5FKN - chains A and B; structure by X-ray diffraction, 1.80 A resolution.

[Chain A (and B)]
Molecule: Tetracycline repressor, class D, T103A mutant
From: Escherichia coli
Notes: chain B of this document is another copy of the same molecule, construct and numbering; everything in this record applies to it too
UniProtKB: C6G9U5 (C6G9U5_ECOLX); numbering as in UniProt (aligned over 3-208)
Amino-acid sequence (207 residues; row label = number of the first residue in the row):
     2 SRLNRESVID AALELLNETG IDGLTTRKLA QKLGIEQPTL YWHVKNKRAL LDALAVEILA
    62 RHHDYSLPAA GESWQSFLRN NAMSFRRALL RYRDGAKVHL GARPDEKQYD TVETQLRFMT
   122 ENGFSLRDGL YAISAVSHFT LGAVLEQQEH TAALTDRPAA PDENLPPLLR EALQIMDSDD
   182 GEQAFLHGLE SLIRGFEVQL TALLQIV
Unresolved in the structure: 153-164 (chain B: 161-164)
Differences from the reference sequence: expression tag (2); engineered mutation Ala103 (Thr in C6G9U5)
Ion coordination: Mg2+: His100 (together with 5a,6-anhydrotetracycline)
Small-molecule neighbours:
  - 5a,6-anhydrotetracycline (TDC), molecule 1: Leu60, His64, Ser67, Asn82, Phe86, His100, Arg104, Pro105, Gln109, Thr112, Val113, Gln116, Leu117, Leu131, Ile134, Ser138
  - 5a,6-anhydrotetracycline (TDC), molecule 2: Glu147, Leu170, Leu174

[Chain A / chain B interface]
Pairs across the interface (91):
  Arg49(A) - Asp157(B)
  Arg49(A) - Arg158(B)
  Asp53(A) - Arg158(B)  salt bridge
  Lys98(A) - Leu101(B)
  Leu101(A) - Glu147(B)
  Leu101(A) - Glu150(B)
  Gly102(A) - Ala154(B)
  Gly102(A) - Arg158(B)
  Ala103(A) - Arg158(B)
  Arg104(A) - His151(B)  hydrogen bond
  Arg104(A) - Leu174(B)
  Arg104(A) - Met177(B)
  Arg104(A) - Asp178(B)  salt bridge
  Tyr110(A) - Asn165(B)
  Tyr110(A) - Leu166(B)
  Tyr110(A) - Pro167(B)
  Tyr110(A) - Leu170(B)  hydrophobic
  Val113(A) - Leu170(B)  hydrophobic
  Glu114(A) - Pro167(B)
  Glu114(A) - Pro168(B)
  Glu114(A) - Leu169(B)  hydrogen bond (side chain-backbone)
  Glu114(A) - Leu170(B)  hydrogen bond (side chain-backbone)
  Leu117(A) - Leu169(B)
  Leu117(A) - Leu170(B)
  Arg118(A) - Leu169(B)
  Leu127(A) - Leu169(B)  hydrophobic
  Leu127(A) - Glu172(B)
  Leu127(A) - Ile176(B)  hydrophobic
  Arg128(A) - Ile176(B)
  Arg128(A) - Gln184(B)  hydrogen bond
  Asp129(A) - His188(B)  salt bridge
  Leu131(A) - Ala173(B)
  Leu131(A) - Ile176(B)  hydrophobic
  Tyr132(A) - Gln184(B)  hydrogen bond
  Tyr132(A) - Ala185(B)  hydrophobic
  Tyr132(A) - His188(B)
  Ala136(A) - Phe140(B)  hydrophobic
  His139(A) - His139(B)
  His139(A) - Gly143(B)
  His139(A) - Ala144(B)
  His139(A) - Glu147(B)  salt bridge
  Phe140(A) - Ala136(B)  hydrophobic
  Phe140(A) - His139(B)
  Phe140(A) - Phe140(B)  hydrophobic
  Leu142(A) - Glu147(B)
  Gly143(A) - His139(B)
  Ala144(A) - His139(B)
  Leu146(A) - Leu101(B)
  Leu146(A) - Leu146(B)  hydrophobic
  Glu147(A) - Leu101(B)
  Glu147(A) - Ser138(B)
  Glu147(A) - His139(B)  salt bridge
  Glu150(A) - Leu101(B)
  Glu150(A) - Gly102(B)
  His151(A) - Arg104(B)  hydrogen bond
  Leu166(A) - Tyr110(B)
  Pro167(A) - Tyr110(B)
  Pro167(A) - Glu114(B)
  Pro168(A) - Glu114(B)
  Leu169(A) - Glu114(B)  hydrogen bond (backbone-side chain)
  Leu169(A) - Leu117(B)
  Leu169(A) - Arg118(B)
  Leu169(A) - Leu127(B)  hydrophobic
  Leu170(A) - Tyr110(B)  hydrophobic
  Leu170(A) - Val113(B)  hydrophobic
  Leu170(A) - Glu114(B)  hydrogen bond (backbone-side chain)
  Leu170(A) - Leu117(B)
  Ala173(A) - Leu131(B)  hydrophobic
  Leu174(A) - Arg104(B)
  Ile176(A) - Leu127(B)  hydrophobic
  Ile176(A) - Arg128(B)
  Met177(A) - Leu131(B)  hydrophobic
  Met177(A) - Ser135(B)
  Met177(A) - His139(B)
  Asp178(A) - Arg104(B)  salt bridge
  Gln184(A) - Arg128(B)
  Gln184(A) - Tyr132(B)  hydrogen bond
  Ala185(A) - Tyr132(B)  hydrophobic
  His188(A) - Asp129(B)  salt bridge
  His188(A) - Tyr132(B)
  His188(A) - Gln200(B)
  Ser192(A) - Ser192(B)
  Ser192(A) - Gly196(B)
  Ser192(A) - Phe197(B)
  Leu193(A) - Leu193(B)  hydrophobic
  Arg195(A) - Val199(B)
  Arg195(A) - Val208(B)  hydrogen bond (side chain-backbone)
  Gly196(A) - Ser192(B)
  Phe197(A) - Ser192(B)
  Val199(A) - Arg195(B)
  Val208(A) - Arg195(B)  hydrogen bond (backbone-side chain)
Also at the interface, not in a pair above, chain A (55 interface residues in all): Asp23, His100, Pro105, Ser135, Asn165, Glu172, Gly189, Gln200
Also at the interface, not in a pair above, chain B (53 interface residues in all): Asp23, Leu142, Gly189

[Summary]
The interface between chain A and chain B involves 55 residues on one side and 53 on the other; the contacts
include 11 hydrogen bonds and 7 salt bridges. Among the polar pairs are Asp53(A)-Arg158(B),
Arg104(A)-Asp178(B) and Asp129(A)-His188(B). Ligands of chain A: 5a,6-anhydrotetracycline.
Chain A and chain B are both Tetracycline repressor, class D, T103A mutant (Escherichia coli); the structure,
TetR(D) T103A mutant in complex with anhydrotetracycline and magnesium, P4(3)2(1)2, was determined by X-ray
diffraction together with 5FKK, 5FKL, 5FKM and 5FKO from the same study.
